3WID - chains A and B of the 4 polymer chains in the assembly; structure by X-ray diffraction, 2.25 A resolution.

== Chain A (and B) ==
Protein: Glucose 1-dehydrogenase
Source organism: Thermoplasma volcanium
Notes: EC 1.1.1.47; chain B of this document is another copy of the same molecule, construct and numbering; everything in this record applies to it too
Reference sequence: Q979W2 (Q979W2_THEVO); residues 1-361 here = UniProt positions 1-361
Chain sequence (369 residues; numbered 1 to 369; the number before each row is that of its first residue):
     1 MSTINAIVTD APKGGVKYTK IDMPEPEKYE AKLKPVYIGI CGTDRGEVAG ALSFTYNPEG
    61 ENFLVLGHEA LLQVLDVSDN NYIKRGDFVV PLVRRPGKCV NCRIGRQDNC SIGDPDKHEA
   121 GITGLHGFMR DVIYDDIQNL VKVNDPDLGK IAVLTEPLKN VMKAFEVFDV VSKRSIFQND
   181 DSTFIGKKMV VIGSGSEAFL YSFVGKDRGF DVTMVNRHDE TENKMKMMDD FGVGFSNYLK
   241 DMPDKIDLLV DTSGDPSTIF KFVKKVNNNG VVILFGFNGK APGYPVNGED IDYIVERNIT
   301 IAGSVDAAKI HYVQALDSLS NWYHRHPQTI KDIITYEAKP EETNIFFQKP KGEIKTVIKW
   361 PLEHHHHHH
Not modelled in the structure: 1, 362-369
Sequence notes: engineered mutation F277 (Thr in Q979W2); expression tag (362-369)
Bound ions: Zn2+: C99, C102, C110, D116
Residues lining bound ligands:
  - NADP (NAP; NADP nicotinamide-adenine-dinucleotide phosphate): C41, T43, N160, I192, G193, S194, G195, S196, E197, A198, V215, N216, R217, H218, Y238, T252, S253, D255, T258, F275, G276, F277, S304, V305, D306
  - s-1,2-propanediol (PGO): R95, A120, L125, H126, G127, F128, R130, I133, Y134, D135

== Chain A / chain B interface ==
Residue-residue contacts - 35 pairs, chain A then chain B:
  Y82(A) - I185(B)  hydrophobic
  R103(A) - D180(B)
  I104(A) - I176(B)  hydrophobic
  I104(A) - D180(B)
  I104(A) - S182(B)
  G105(A) - D180(B)  hydrogen bond (backbone-backbone)
  G105(A) - S182(B)
  R106(A) - S182(B)
  Q138(A) - D180(B)  hydrogen bond
  I176(A) - I104(B)  hydrophobic
  N179(A) - I104(B)
  D180(A) - I104(B)
  D180(A) - G105(B)  hydrogen bond (backbone-backbone)
  D180(A) - Q138(B)  hydrogen bond
  D181(A) - Q138(B)
  D181(A) - K309(B)  salt bridge
  S182(A) - I104(B)
  S182(A) - G105(B)
  S182(A) - A308(B)
  S182(A) - K309(B)  hydrogen bond (side chain-backbone)
  S182(A) - I310(B)  hydrogen bond (side chain-backbone)
  T183(A) - K309(B)
  F184(A) - I310(B)  hydrophobic
  I185(A) - Y82(B)  hydrophobic
  D207(A) - D317(B)
  A308(A) - S182(B)
  K309(A) - D181(B)  salt bridge
  K309(A) - S182(B)  hydrogen bond (backbone-side chain)
  K309(A) - T183(B)
  I310(A) - S182(B)  hydrogen bond (backbone-side chain)
  I310(A) - F184(B)  hydrophobic
  S320(A) - R325(B)  hydrogen bond
  N321(A) - N321(B)  hydrogen bond
  H324(A) - H324(B)
  H324(A) - R325(B)
Also at the interface, not in a pair above, chain A (25 interface residues in all): N144, D145, D317, R325
Also at the interface, not in a pair above, chain B (22 interface residues in all): R103, R106, N179, D207

== In short ==
25 residues of chain A and 22 residues of chain B are in contact; the contacts include 10 hydrogen bonds and 2
salt bridges. Among the polar pairs are D181(A)-K309(B), Q138(A)-D180(B) and S182(A)-K309(B). Bound to chain
A: NADP and s-1,2-propanediol.
Both chains are Glucose 1-dehydrogenase (Thermoplasma volcanium). Entry 3WID (Structure of a glucose
dehydrogenase T277F mutant in complex with NADP) was determined by X-ray diffraction, deposited together with
3WIC and 3WIE.
